PDB entry 8J92 | electron microscopy, 2.90 A resolution | chains A and J of the 10 polymer chains in the assembly

[Chain A]
Molecule: Histone H3.1
Organism: Arabidopsis thaliana
UniProt: P59226 (H31_ARATH); residues 0-135 here correspond to UniProt positions 1-136 (UniProt number = residue number + 1)
Chain sequence (139 residues; numbered -3 to 135; the number before each row is that of its first residue; numbers below 1 keep their minus sign (Gly-3 is residue -3)):
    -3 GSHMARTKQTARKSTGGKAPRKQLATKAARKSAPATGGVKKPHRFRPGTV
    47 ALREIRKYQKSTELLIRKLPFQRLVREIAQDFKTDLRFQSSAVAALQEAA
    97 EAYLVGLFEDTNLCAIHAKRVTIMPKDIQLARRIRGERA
Disordered / not traced: -3 to 37, 135
Construct notes: expression tag (-3 to -1)

[Chain J]
Molecule: 169-nt DNA strand
Organism: synthetic construct
Sequence (169 nucleotides; each row starts with the number of its first residue; numbers below 1 keep their minus sign (DA-73 is residue -73)):
   -73 ATCGGATGTATATATCTGACACGTGCCTGGAGACTAGGGAGTAATCCCCT
   -23 TGGCGGTTAAAACGCGGGGGACAGCGCGTACGTGCGTTTAAGCGGTGCTA
    27 GAGCTGTCTACGACCAATTGAGCGGCCTCGGCACCGGATTCTCAGGCCTG
    77 GCTCGCGATAGGGTCCGAT
Disordered / not traced: -73 to -72, 78-95

[How chain A and chain J interact]
Contacting residue pairs (19; chain A residue first):
  Arg40(A) with DG-8(J), base contact; DA70(J), sugar contact
  Arg42(A) with DG-5(J), phosphate contact; DA70(J), salt bridge to the phosphate
  Thr45(A) with DA70(J), hydrogen bond to the phosphate
  Arg63(A) with DA-14(J), phosphate contact; DA-13(J), salt bridge to the phosphate
  Arg72(A) with DT-23(J), salt bridge to the phosphate
  Arg83(A) with DT-24(J), hydrogen bond to the base; DT-23(J), phosphate contact
  Phe84(A) with DT-24(J), phosphate contact; DT-23(J), hydrogen bond to the phosphate
  Gln85(A) with DT-24(J), phosphate contact
  Arg116(A) with DA-3(J), phosphate contact; DC-2(J), phosphate contact
  Val117(A) with DA-3(J), hydrogen bond to the phosphate
  Thr118(A) with DA-3(J), hydrogen bond to the phosphate
  Met120(A) with DA-3(J), phosphate contact; DC-2(J), phosphate contact
Interface residues without a listed pair, chain A (17 interface residues in all): Phe41, Pro43, Gln68, Ser86, Lys115
Interface residues without a listed pair, chain J (12 interface residues in all): DG-4, DC69, DG71

[Summary]
The interface between chain A and chain J involves 17 residues on one side and 12 on the other; the contacts
include 5 hydrogen bonds and 3 salt bridges. Among the polar pairs are Arg83(A)-DT-24(J), Thr45(A)-DA70(J) and
Phe84(A)-DT-23(J).
Here chain A is Histone H3.1 (Arabidopsis thaliana) and chain J is a 169-nt DNA strand (synthetic construct).
Entry 8J92 (Cryo-EM structure of nucleosome containing Arabidopsis thaliana H2A.W) was determined by electron
microscopy (same publication as 8J90).
